Entry 7EQD (electron microscopy, 2.76 A resolution); this record covers chains 7 and 8 of the 35 polymer chains in the assembly.

== Chain 7 ==
Name: Light-harvesting protein B-870 alpha chain
Organism: Rhodospirillum rubrum
UniProtKB: P02947 (LHA_RHORU); residues 1-62 here = UniProt positions 1-62
Amino-acid sequence (62 residues; row label = number of the first residue in the row):
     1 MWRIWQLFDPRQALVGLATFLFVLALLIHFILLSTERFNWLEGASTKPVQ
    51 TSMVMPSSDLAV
Disordered / not traced: 48-62
Modified residues: Met1 (N-formylmethionine; FME)
Small-molecule neighbours:
  - Trans-Geranyl BACTERIOCHLOROPHYLL A (07D), molecule 1: Leu21, Phe22, Ala25, His29, Leu32, Phe38, Trp40
  - Trans-Geranyl BACTERIOCHLOROPHYLL A (07D), molecule 2: Leu21, Leu24, Ala25, Ile28, His29, Leu32, Phe38
  - spirilloxanthin (CRT), molecule 1: Met1, Trp2, Arg3, Ile4
  - spirilloxanthin (CRT), molecule 2: Pro10, Leu14, Leu17, Phe20, Leu21, Leu24, Leu27, Ile28, Ile31
  - spirilloxanthin (CRT), molecule 3: Phe22, Ala25, Leu26, His29, Phe30, Leu33
Curated features (UniProtKB/Swiss-Prot):
  - binding site (a bacteriochlorophyll): His29
  - modified residue: Met1 (N-formylmethionine)
What the authors report for this chain:
  - binding site for Trans-Geranyl BACTERIOCHLOROPHYLL A: His29, Trp40

== Chain 8 ==
Name: Light-harvesting protein B-870 beta chain
Organism: Rhodospirillum rubrum (strain ATCC 11170 / ATH 1.1.1 / DSM 467 / LMG 4362 / NCIB 8255 / S1)
UniProtKB: Q2RQ23 (LHB_RHORT); residues 2-56 here = UniProt positions 2-56
Amino-acid sequence (55 residues; row label = number of the first residue in the row):
     2 AEVKQESLSGITEGEAKEFHKIFTSSILVFFGVAAFAHLLVWIWRPWVPG
    52 PNGYS
Disordered / not traced: 2-12
Small-molecule neighbours:
  - Trans-Geranyl BACTERIOCHLOROPHYLL A (07D), molecule 1: Ser27, Val30, Phe31, Val34, Ala35, Ala38, His39, Val42, Trp45
  - Trans-Geranyl BACTERIOCHLOROPHYLL A (07D), molecule 2: Phe31, Phe32, Ala35, His39, Val42, Trp48, Val49
  - Trans-Geranyl BACTERIOCHLOROPHYLL A (07D), molecule 3: Val34, Ala38, Leu41, Val42, Trp45
  - spirilloxanthin (CRT): Glu16, Phe20, Ile23, Phe24, Ser27, Ile28, Phe31, Phe32
Curated features (UniProtKB/Swiss-Prot):
  - binding site (a bacteriochlorophyll): His21, His39
What the authors report for this chain:
  - binding site for Trans-Geranyl BACTERIOCHLOROPHYLL A: His39, Trp48

== How chain 7 and chain 8 interact ==
Pairs across the interface (26):
  Met1(7) with His21(8), hydrogen bond (backbone-side chain)
  Trp2(7) with His21(8)
  Arg3(7) with Ala17(8); Lys18(8)
  Ile4(7) with His21(8)
  Trp5(7) with Ala17(8); Phe20(8), hydrophobic; His21(8), hydrogen bond; Phe24(8), hydrophobic
  Gln6(7) with Thr13(8); Glu14(8); Ala17(8)
  Pro10(7) with Phe20(8), hydrophobic
  Leu14(7) with Phe20(8), hydrophobic
  Leu21(7) with Phe31(8), hydrophobic
  Arg37(7) with Arg46(8), hydrogen bond (backbone-side chain); Pro47(8), hydrogen bond (side chain-backbone); Tyr55(8)
  Phe38(7) with Trp45(8), hydrophobic; Arg46(8); Pro47(8); Trp48(8), hydrophobic
  Ala44(7) with Arg46(8), hydrogen bond (backbone-side chain)
  Thr46(7) with Arg46(8), hydrogen bond; Ser56(8), hydrogen bond (backbone-side chain)
  Lys47(7) with Ser56(8)
Interface residues without a listed pair, chain 7 (15 interface residues in all): Ser45

== In short ==
15 residues of chain 7 face 14 of chain 8 across their interface; the contacts include 7 hydrogen bonds. Polar
pairs include Met1(7)-His21(8), Trp5(7)-His21(8) and Arg37(7)-Arg46(8). The paper reports a binding site for
Trans-Geranyl BACTERIOCHLOROPHYLL A at His29(7), Trp40(7) and His39(8) among others.
Here chain 7 is Light-harvesting protein B-870 alpha chain (Rhodospirillum rubrum) and chain 8 is
Light-harvesting protein B-870 beta chain (Rhodospirillum rubrum (strain ATCC 11170 / ATH 1.1.1 / DSM 467 /
LMG 4362 / NCIB 8255 / S1)). Entry 7EQD (Structure of photosynthetic LH1-rc super-complex of rhodospirillum
rubrum) was determined by electron microscopy.
